8Y52 - chains A and B of the 5 polymer chains in the assembly; structure by electron microscopy, 2.90 A resolution.

[Chain A]
Protein: Guanine nucleotide-binding protein G(q) subunit alpha
From: Homo sapiens
Sequence (361 residues; each row starts with the number of its first residue):
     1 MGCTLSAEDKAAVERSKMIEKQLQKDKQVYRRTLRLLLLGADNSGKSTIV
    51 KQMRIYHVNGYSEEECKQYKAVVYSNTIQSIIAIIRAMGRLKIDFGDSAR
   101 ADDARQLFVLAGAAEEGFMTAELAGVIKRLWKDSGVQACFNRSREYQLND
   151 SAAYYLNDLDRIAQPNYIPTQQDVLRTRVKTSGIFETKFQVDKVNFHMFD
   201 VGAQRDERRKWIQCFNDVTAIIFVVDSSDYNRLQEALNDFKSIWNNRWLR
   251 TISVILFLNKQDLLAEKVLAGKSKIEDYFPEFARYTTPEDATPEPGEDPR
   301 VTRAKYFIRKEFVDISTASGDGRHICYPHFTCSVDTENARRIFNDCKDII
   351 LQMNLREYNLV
Unresolved in the structure: 1-4, 56-180

[Chain B]
Protein: Guanine nucleotide-binding protein G(I)/G(S)/G(T) subunit beta-1
From: Homo sapiens
UniProt: P62873 (GBB1_HUMAN); residues 7-345 here correspond to UniProt positions 2-340 (UniProt number = residue number - 5)
Sequence (345 residues; numbered 1 to 345; the number before each row is that of its first residue):
     1 MGSLLQSELDQLRQEAEQLKNQIRDARKACADATLSQITNNIDPVGRIQM
    51 RTRRTLRGHLAKIYAMHWGTDSRLLVSASQDGKLIIWDSYTTNKVHAIPL
   101 RSSWVMTCAYAPSGNYVACGGLDNICSIYNLKTREGNVRVSRELAGHTGY
   151 LSCCRFLDDNQIVTSSGDTTCALWDIETGQQTTTFTGHTGDVMSLSLAPD
   201 TRLFVSGACDASAKLWDVREGMCRQTFTGHESDINAICFFPNGNAFATGS
   251 DDATCRLFDLRADQELMTYSHDNIICGITSVSFSKSGRLLLAGYDDFNCN
   301 VWDALKADRAGVLAGHDNRVSCLGVTDDGMAVATGSWDSFLKIWN
Unresolved in the structure: 1-7
Construct notes: initiating methionine (1); expression tag (2-6)
Curated features (UniProtKB/Swiss-Prot):
  - modified residue: S7 (N-acetylserine), H271 (Phosphohistidine)

[Interface between chain A and chain B]
Contacting residue pairs (56; chain A residue first):
  R15(A) - V95(B)
  S16(A) - N93(B)
  S16(A) - K94(B)  hydrogen bond (side chain-backbone)
  I19(A) - K94(B)
  I19(A) - V95(B)
  I19(A) - H96(B)
  I19(A) - A97(B)  hydrophobic
  E20(A) - K94(B)  salt bridge
  L23(A) - L60(B)
  L23(A) - I85(B)  hydrophobic
  L23(A) - K94(B)
  D26(A) - K83(B)  salt bridge
  K27(A) - L60(B)
  R35(A) - Q80(B)
  R35(A) - W104(B)
  T181(A) - D123(B)
  T181(A) - N124(B)  hydrogen bond (backbone-side chain)
  T181(A) - H147(B)
  S182(A) - D123(B)
  G183(A) - L122(B)
  G183(A) - D123(B)
  G183(A) - N124(B)
  I184(A) - L122(B)  hydrogen bond (backbone-backbone)
  I184(A) - D123(B)
  F199(A) - W104(B)
  Q204(A) - L122(B)  hydrogen bond (side chain-backbone)
  Q204(A) - N124(B)
  Q204(A) - Y150(B)
  R205(A) - G167(B)
  R205(A) - D168(B)
  R205(A) - T169(B)
  R205(A) - D191(B)  salt bridge
  R209(A) - C209(B)
  R209(A) - D233(B)  salt bridge
  K210(A) - Y150(B)
  K210(A) - M193(B)
  K210(A) - C209(B)
  K210(A) - D233(B)  salt bridge
  K210(A) - N235(B)  hydrogen bond
  K210(A) - D251(B)  salt bridge
  W211(A) - L122(B)  hydrophobic
  W211(A) - Y150(B)
  Q213(A) - R319(B)  hydrogen bond
  C214(A) - K62(B)  hydrogen bond (backbone-side chain)
  C214(A) - Y64(B)  hydrophobic
  C214(A) - Q80(B)
  C214(A) - W104(B)
  C214(A) - M106(B)  hydrogen bond
  F215(A) - W104(B)
  F215(A) - L122(B)  hydrophobic
  N216(A) - K62(B)  hydrogen bond
  N216(A) - W337(B)
  V218(A) - W104(B)  hydrophobic
  W248(A) - D295(B)
  W248(A) - R319(B)
  W248(A) - W337(B)  hydrophobic
Other interface residues (no listed pair), chain A (28 interface residues in all): A12, V13, A203, E207
Other interface residues (no listed pair), chain B (34 interface residues in all): G58, S102, A145, G146

[Summary]
28 residues of chain A face 34 of chain B across their interface, with 9 hydrogen bonds and 6 salt bridges.
Polar contacts include E20(A)-K94(B), D26(A)-K83(B) and R205(A)-D191(B).
Chain A is Guanine nucleotide-binding protein G(q) subunit alpha and chain B is Guanine nucleotide-binding
protein G(I)/G(S)/G(T) subunit beta-1, both from Homo sapiens; the structure, Cryo-EM structure of the
BA1-bound BRS3-Gq complex, was determined by electron microscopy together with 8Y53 from the same study.
